4JI1 - chains A and E of the 21 polymer chains in the assembly; structure by X-ray diffraction, 3.14 A resolution.

Chain A:
Molecule: 16S rRNA
Source organism: Thermus thermophilus
Sequence (1522 nucleotides; row label = number of the first residue in the row; note: 42 numbers in that range are skipped by the numbering (no residue carries them; nothing is unmodelled there); a row labelled like 190A-190L holds insertion residues (190A, then the next letters in order); numbering starts at 0):
     0 UUUGUUGGAG AGUUUGAUCC UGGCUCAGGG UGAACGCUGG CGGCGUGCCU AAGACAUGCA
    60 AGUCGUGCGG G
    73 CCGCGGGGUU UU
    88 ACUCCG
    95 UGGUC
   101 AGCGGCGGAC GGGUGAGUAA CGCGUGGGU
  129A G
   130 ACCUACCCGG AAGAGGGGGA CAACCCGGGG AAACUCGGGC UAAUCCCCCA UGUGGACCCG
   190 C
190A-190L CCCUUGGGGUGU
   191 GUCCAAAGGG CUUU
   216 GCCCGCUUCC GGAUGGGCCC GCGUCCCAUC AGCUAGUUGG UGGGGUAAUG GCCCACCAAG
   276 GCGACGACGG GUAGCCGGUC UGAGAGGAUG GCCGGCCACA GGGGCACUGA GACACGGGCC
   336 CCACUCCUAC GGGAGGCAGC AGUUAGGAAU CUUCCGCAAU GGGCGCAAGC CUGACGGAGC
   396 GACGCCGCUU GGAGGAAGAA GCCCUUCGGG GUGUAAACUC CUGAA
   442 CCCGGGACGA AACCCCCGAC GA
   474 GGGGACUGAC GGUACCGGG
   494 GUAAUAGCGC CGGCCAACUC CGUGCCAGCA GCCGCGGUAA UACGGAGGGC GCGAGCGUUA
   554 CCCGGAUUCA CUGGGCGUAA AGGGCGUGUA GGCGGCCUGG GGCGUCCCAU GUGAAAGACC
   614 ACGGCUCAAC CGUGGGGGAG CGUGGGAUAC GCUCAGGCUA GACGGUGGGA GAGGGUGGUG
   674 GAAUUCCCGG AGUAGCGGUG AAAUGCGCAG AUACCGGGAG GAACGCCGAU GGCGAAGGCA
   734 GCCACCUGGU CCACCCGUGA CGCUGAGGCG CGAAAGCGUG GGGAGCAAAC CGGAUUAGAU
   794 ACCCGGGUAG UCCACGCCCU AAACGAUGCG CGCUAGGUCU CUGGGUCU
   848 CCUGGGGGCC GAAGCUAACG CGUUAAGCGC GCCGCCUGGG GAGUACGGCC GCAAGGCUGA
   908 AACUCAAAGG AAUUGACGGG GGCCCGCACA AGCGGUGGAG CAUGUGGUUU AAUUCGAAGX
   968 AACGCGAAGA ACCUUACCAG GCCUUGACAU GCUAGG
 1003A G
  1004 AACCCGGGUG AAAGCCUGGG GUGCCCC
1030A-1030D GCGA
  1031 GGGGAGCCCU AGCACAGGUG CUGCAUGGCC GUCGUCAGCU CGUGCCGUGA GGUGUUGGGU
  1091 UAAGUCCCGC AACGAGCGCA ACCCCCGCCG UUAGUUGCCA GCGGUUCGGC CGGGCACUCU
  1151 AACGGGACUG CCCGCGAAA
  1171 GCGGGAGGAA GGAGGGGACG ACGUCUGGUC AGCAUGGCCC UUACGGCCUG GGCGACACAC
  1231 GUGCUACAAU GCCCACUACA AAGCGAUGCC ACCCGGCAAC GGGGAGCUAA UCGCAAAAAG
  1291 GUGGGCCCAG UUCGGAUUGG GGUCUGCAAC CCGACCCCAU GAAGCCGGAA UCGCUAGUAA
  1351 UCGCGGAUCA G
 1361A C
  1362 CAUGCCGCGG UGAAUACGUU CCCGGGCCUU GUACACACXG CCXGUXACGC CAUGGGAGCG
  1422 GGCUCUACCC GAAGUCGCCG GG
  1446 AGCCUACGGG
  1459 CAGGCGCCGA GGGUAGGGCC CGUGACUGGG GCGAAGUCGU AACAAGGUAG CUGUACCGGA
  1519 AGGUGCGGCU GGAUCCACUC CUUUCU
Unresolved in the structure: 0-4, 1534-1538
Differences from the reference sequence: conflict C1534 (A2157 in M26923.1), A1535 (C2158 in M26923.1)
Modified / non-standard residues: PSU (pseudouridine-5'-monophosphate) at position 516, 7MG (7N-methyl-8-hydroguanosine-5'-monophosphate) at position 527, M2G (N2-dimethylguanosine-5'-monophosphate) at position 966, 5MC (5-methylcytidine-5'-monophosphate) at position 967, 2MG (2N-methylguanosine-5'-monophosphate) at position 1207, 5MC (5-methylcytidine-5'-monophosphate) at position 1400, 4OC (4n,o2'-methylcytidine-5'-monophosphate) at position 1402, 5MC (5-methylcytidine-5'-monophosphate) at position 1404, 5MC (5-methylcytidine-5'-monophosphate) at position 1407, UR3 (3-methyluridine-5'-monophoshate) at position 1498, MA6 (6N-dimethyladenosine-5'-monophoshate) at position 1518, MA6 (6N-dimethyladenosine-5'-monophoshate) at position 1519, PSU (pseudouridine-5'-monophosphate) at position 1540, PSU (pseudouridine-5'-monophosphate) at position 1541
Bound ions: Mg2+ site 1: G15, U920; Mg2+ site 2 near G21 (its only coordinating residue here); Mg2+ site 3: G46, G394; Mg2+ site 4 near A53 (its only coordinating residue here); Mg2+ site 5: C58, U387, G388; Mg2+ site 6: A59, U387; Mg2+ site 7 near U62 (its only coordinating residue here); Mg2+ site 8 near G107 (its only coordinating residue here); Mg2+ site 9 near A109 (its only coordinating residue here); Mg2+ site 10: C110, G377; Mg2+ site 11: G117, G289; Mg2+ site 12: C121, G124, U125, G236; 89 more Mg2+ sites not listed
Ligand contacts: streptomycin (SRY): U12, U13, U14, C526, 7MG_527, C912, A913, A914, A915, C1490, G1491
What the authors report for this chain:
  - mutagenesis - C1490U: increased growth

Chain E:
Molecule: Ribosomal protein S5
Source organism: Thermus thermophilus
Reference sequence: Q5SHQ5 (RS5_THET8); numbering as in UniProt (aligned over 1-162)
Sequence (162 residues; each row starts with the number of its first residue):
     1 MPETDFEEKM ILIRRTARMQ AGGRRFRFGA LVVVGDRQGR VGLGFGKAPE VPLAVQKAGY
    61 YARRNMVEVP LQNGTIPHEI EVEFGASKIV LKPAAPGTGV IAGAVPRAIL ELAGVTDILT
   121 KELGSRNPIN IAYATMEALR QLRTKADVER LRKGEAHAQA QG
Unresolved in the structure: 1-4, 155-162

Chain A / chain E interface:
Contacting residue pairs - 80 pairs, chain A then chain E:
  U5(A) - Ala95(E)  base contact
  G6(A) - Ala94(E)  base contact
  G6(A) - Ala95(E)  hydrogen bond to the base
  G6(A) - Thr98(E)  hydrogen bond to the base
  G6(A) - Leu119(E)  base contact
  G7(A) - Lys92(E)  base contact
  G7(A) - Leu119(E)  sugar contact
  G7(A) - Thr120(E)  hydrogen bond to the sugar
  G7(A) - Lys121(E)  base contact
  A8(A) - Ile101(E)  phosphate contact
  A8(A) - Ala102(E)  hydrogen bond to the sugar
  A8(A) - Gly103(E)  hydrogen bond to the sugar
  A8(A) - Arg107(E)  base contact
  A8(A) - Thr120(E)  sugar contact
  G9(A) - Thr120(E)  phosphate contact
  G9(A) - Lys121(E)  salt bridge to the phosphate
  G9(A) - Glu122(E)  hydrogen bond to the phosphate
  G9(A) - Arg126(E)  salt bridge to the phosphate
  A10(A) - Arg126(E)  salt bridge to the phosphate
  G15(A) - Ala17(E)  hydrogen bond to the base
  G15(A) - Arg18(E)  base contact
  G15(A) - Arg24(E)  hydrogen bond to the sugar
  A16(A) - Thr16(E)  sugar contact
  A16(A) - Ala17(E)  sugar contact
  U17(A) - Arg14(E)  phosphate contact
  C18(A) - Arg14(E)  salt bridge to the phosphate
  C18(A) - Asn127(E)  hydrogen bond to the phosphate
  C18(A) - Asn130(E)  hydrogen bond to the phosphate
  C19(A) - Ala86(E)  phosphate contact
  C19(A) - Ser125(E)  hydrogen bond to the phosphate
  C19(A) - Asn127(E)  hydrogen bond to the phosphate
  C19(A) - Asn130(E)  hydrogen bond to the phosphate
  U20(A) - Ala86(E)  phosphate contact
  U20(A) - Ser125(E)  phosphate contact
  G558(A) - Lys121(E)  phosphate contact
  A559(A) - Lys121(E)  salt bridge to the phosphate
  A559(A) - Arg126(E)  salt bridge to the phosphate
  U560(A) - Leu123(E)  base contact
  A864(A) - Gly85(E)  phosphate contact
  U921(A) - Arg18(E)  sugar contact
  U921(A) - Met19(E)  hydrogen bond to the sugar
  G922(A) - Met19(E)  sugar contact
  G922(A) - Gln20(E)  sugar contact
  G922(A) - Ala21(E)  phosphate contact
  A923(A) - Ala21(E)  phosphate contact
  C1069(A) - Gln20(E)  phosphate contact
  C1069(A) - Arg25(E)  hydrogen bond to the sugar
  U1070(A) - Arg18(E)  salt bridge to the phosphate
  U1070(A) - Gln20(E)  phosphate contact
  U1070(A) - Arg25(E)  salt bridge to the phosphate
  C1071(A) - Arg27(E)  salt bridge to the phosphate
  G1072(A) - Pro49(E)  phosphate contact
  G1072(A) - Lys57(E)  salt bridge to the phosphate
  U1073(A) - Lys57(E)  salt bridge to the phosphate
  G1074(A) - Tyr60(E)  hydrogen bond to the phosphate
  G1074(A) - Tyr61(E)  hydrogen bond to the phosphate
  G1077(A) - Lys47(E)  hydrogen bond to the base
  U1078(A) - Phe84(E)  sugar contact
  U1078(A) - Ile129(E)  sugar contact
  U1078(A) - Asn130(E)  hydrogen bond to the sugar
  U1078(A) - Tyr133(E)  sugar contact
  G1079(A) - Arg14(E)  hydrogen bond to the phosphate
  G1079(A) - Lys47(E)  salt bridge to the phosphate
  G1079(A) - Tyr133(E)  hydrogen bond to the phosphate
  A1080(A) - Arg14(E)  salt bridge to the phosphate
  A1080(A) - Thr16(E)  hydrogen bond to the phosphate
  A1080(A) - Ala17(E)  sugar contact
  A1080(A) - Phe45(E)  phosphate contact
  A1080(A) - Lys47(E)  salt bridge to the phosphate
  G1081(A) - Thr16(E)  hydrogen bond to the phosphate
  G1081(A) - Ala17(E)  phosphate contact
  G1081(A) - Arg27(E)  salt bridge to the phosphate
  C1192(A) - Arg25(E)  hydrogen bond to the base
  G1193(A) - Gly22(E)  sugar contact
  U1194(A) - Gly22(E)  sugar contact
  A1396(A) - Met19(E)  base contact
  C1397(A) - Arg24(E)  salt bridge to the phosphate
  A1398(A) - Gln20(E)  base contact
  A1398(A) - Gly22(E)  base contact
  A1398(A) - Gly23(E)  base contact
Other interface residues (no listed pair), chain A (37 interface residues in all): G1082
Other interface residues (no listed pair), chain E (46 interface residues in all): Arg15, Ala48, Arg64, Ser87, Pro93, Gly124

Overview:
37 residues of chain A and 46 residues of chain E are in contact, with 24 hydrogen bonds and 16 salt bridges.
Polar pairs include G6(A)-Ala95(E), G6(A)-Thr98(E) and G15(A)-Ala17(E). Chain A binds streptomycin. G15(A) and
U920(A) coordinate Mg2+ site 1. From the paper: C1490U of chain A increases growth.
Here chain A is 16S rRNA and chain E is Ribosomal protein S5, both from Thermus thermophilus. Entry 4JI1
(Crystal Structure of 30S ribosomal subunit from Thermus thermophilus) was determined by X-ray diffraction,
deposited together with 4JI0, 4JI2, 4JI3, 4JI4, 4JI5, 4JI6, 4JI7 and 4JI8.
